6LAR - chains E and D of the 10 polymer chains in the assembly; structure by electron microscopy, 3.70 A resolution.

== Chain E ==
Protein: ESX-3 secretion system protein EccD3
Source organism: Mycolicibacterium smegmatis MC2 155
Reference sequence: A0QQ46 (ECCD3_MYCS2); numbering as in UniProt (aligned over 1-475)
Amino-acid sequence (475 residues; numbered 1 to 475; the number before each row is that of its first residue):
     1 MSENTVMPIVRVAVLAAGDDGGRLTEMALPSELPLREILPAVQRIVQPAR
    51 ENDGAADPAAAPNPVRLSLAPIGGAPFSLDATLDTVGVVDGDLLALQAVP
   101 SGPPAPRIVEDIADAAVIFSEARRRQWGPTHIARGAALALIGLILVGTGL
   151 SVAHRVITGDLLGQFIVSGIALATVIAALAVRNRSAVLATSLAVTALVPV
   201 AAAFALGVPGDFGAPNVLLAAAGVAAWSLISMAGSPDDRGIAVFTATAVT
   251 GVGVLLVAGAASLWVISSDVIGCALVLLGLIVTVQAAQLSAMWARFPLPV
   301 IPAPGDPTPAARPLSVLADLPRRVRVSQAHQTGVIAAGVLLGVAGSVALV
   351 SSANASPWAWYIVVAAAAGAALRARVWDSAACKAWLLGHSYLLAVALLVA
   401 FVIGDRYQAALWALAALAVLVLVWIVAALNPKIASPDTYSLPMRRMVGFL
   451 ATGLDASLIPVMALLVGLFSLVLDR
Not modelled in the structure: 1-7, 48-63, 295-315, 472-475

== Chain D ==
Protein: ESX-3 secretion system protein EccE3
Source organism: Mycolicibacterium smegmatis MC2 155
Reference sequence: A0QQ48 (ECCE3_MYCS2); residue numbers follow UniProt; this construct covers 1-309
Amino-acid sequence (309 residues; row label = number of the first residue in the row):
     1 MTARIALASLFVVAAVLAQPWQTTTQRWVLGVSIAAVIVLLAWWKGMFLT
    51 TRIGRALAMVRRNRAEDTVETDAHRATVVLRVDPAAPAQLPVVVGYLDRY
   101 GITCDKVRITHRDAGGTRRSWISLTVDAVDNLAALQARSARIPLQDTTEV
   151 VGRRLADHLREQGWTVTVVEGVDTPLPVSGKETWRGVADDAGVVAAYRVK
   201 VDDRLDEVLAEIGHLPAEETWTALEFTGSPAEPLLTVCAAVRTSDRPAAK
   251 APLAGLTPARGRHRPALAALNPLSTERLDGTAVPLPAVVRTSVKGSVEHE
   301 AAQEAGHPA
Not modelled in the structure: 42-46, 65-71, 179-193, 202-204, 213-215, 243-251, 262-263, 286-309

== Interface between chain E and chain D ==
Pairs across the interface - 16 pairs, chain E then chain D:
  Ala13(E) - Tyr100(D)  hydrophobic
  Leu24(E) - Arg138(D)
  Glu26(E) - Tyr100(D)  hydrogen bond
  Glu26(E) - Arg154(D)  salt bridge
  Asp90(E) - Arg99(D)
  Gly91(E) - Arg99(D)
  Gly91(E) - Tyr100(D)  hydrogen bond (backbone-backbone)
  Leu317(E) - Ala73(D)
  Leu317(E) - Ile142(D)
  Pro321(E) - Gln136(D)
  Thr452(E) - Thr2(D)  hydrogen bond
  Ala456(E) - Thr2(D)
  Ala456(E) - Ala6(D)
  Ile459(E) - Ala6(D)  hydrophobic
  Phe469(E) - Val13(D)
  Phe469(E) - Leu17(D)  hydrophobic
Interface residues without a listed pair, chain E (20 interface residues in all): Arg11, Val12, Thr25, Leu93, Leu320, Arg323, Val324, Asp455, Pro460
Interface residues without a listed pair, chain D (17 interface residues in all): Ser9, Ala14, His74, Ala128, Leu132, His158

== Summary ==
20 residues of chain E and 17 residues of chain D are in contact, with 3 hydrogen bonds and 1 salt bridge.
Polar contacts include Glu26(E)-Arg154(D), Glu26(E)-Tyr100(D) and Thr452(E)-Thr2(D).
Chain E is ESX-3 secretion system protein EccD3 and chain D is ESX-3 secretion system protein EccE3, both from
Mycolicibacterium smegmatis MC2 155; the structure, Structure of ESX-3 complex, was determined by electron
microscopy.
